PDB entry 4YCZ | X-ray diffraction, 4.10 A resolution (low resolution: residue-level contacts below are approximate; hydrogen-bond / salt-bridge calls are withheld) | chains A and C of the 3 polymer chains in the assembly

Chain A:
Name: Fusion Protein of Sec13 and Nup145C
From: Thielavia heterothallica
Reference sequence: chimeric construct of G2QES5, G2QEZ2: residues 5-1223 from G2QES5 (G2QES5_THIHA) positions 1-304 (offset varies); residues 1415-1791 from G2QEZ2 positions 1-377 (UniProt number = residue number - 1414)
Chain sequence (876 residues; row label = number of the first residue in the row; note: 915 numbers in that range are skipped by the numbering (no residue carries them; nothing is unmodelled there)):
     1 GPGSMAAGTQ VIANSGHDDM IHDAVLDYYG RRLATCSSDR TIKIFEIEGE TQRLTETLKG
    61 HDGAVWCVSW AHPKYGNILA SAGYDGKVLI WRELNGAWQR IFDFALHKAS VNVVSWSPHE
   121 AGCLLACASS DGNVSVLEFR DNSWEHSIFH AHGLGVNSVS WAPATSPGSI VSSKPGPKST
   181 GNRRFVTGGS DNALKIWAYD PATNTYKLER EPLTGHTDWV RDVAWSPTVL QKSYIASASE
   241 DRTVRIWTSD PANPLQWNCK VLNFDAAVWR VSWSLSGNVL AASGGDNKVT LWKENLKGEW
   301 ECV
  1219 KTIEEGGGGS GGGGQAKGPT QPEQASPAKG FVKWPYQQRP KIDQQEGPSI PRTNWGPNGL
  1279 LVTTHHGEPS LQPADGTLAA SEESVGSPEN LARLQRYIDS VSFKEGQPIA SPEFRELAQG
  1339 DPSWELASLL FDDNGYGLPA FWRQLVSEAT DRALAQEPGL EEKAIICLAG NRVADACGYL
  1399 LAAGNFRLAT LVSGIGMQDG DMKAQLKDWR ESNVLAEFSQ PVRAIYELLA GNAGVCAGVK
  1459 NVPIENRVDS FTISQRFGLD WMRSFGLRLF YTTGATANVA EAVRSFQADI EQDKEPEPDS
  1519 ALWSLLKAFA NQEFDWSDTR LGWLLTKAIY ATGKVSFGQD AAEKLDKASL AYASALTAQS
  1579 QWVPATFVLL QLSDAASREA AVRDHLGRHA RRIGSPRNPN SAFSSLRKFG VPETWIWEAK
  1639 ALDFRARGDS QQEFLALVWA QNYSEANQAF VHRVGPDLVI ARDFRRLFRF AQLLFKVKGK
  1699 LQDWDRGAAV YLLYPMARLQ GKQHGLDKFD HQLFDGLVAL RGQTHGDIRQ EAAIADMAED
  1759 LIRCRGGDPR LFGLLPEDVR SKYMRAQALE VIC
Disordered / not traced: 1-18, 172-182, 240, 263-265, 1219-1270, 1288-1291, 1324-1327, 1377-1378, 1416-1435, 1449-1473, 1537-1539, 1553-1555, 1611-1613, 1646-1647, 1678-1680, 1699, 1720, 1785-1791
Differences from the reference sequence: expression tag (1-4)

Chain C:
Name: Nup120
From: Thielavia heterothallica
Reference sequence: G2Q2S2 (G2Q2S2_THIHA); residue numbers follow UniProt; this construct covers 952-1241
Chain sequence (313 residues; row label = number of the first residue in the row):
   943 GPGSEFELMQ GGSSTNHETA GLRTEMLSRL FTAATSISHF EEAHSALLSM DDEAMQKSYL
  1003 RRLVEKMCET GQSSELITLP FSGLQTKVDD ILVEKCRATR DVLNGVPYHQ ILYAWRINHN
  1063 DYRGGAAILL DRLQKLRRAG EGDKVIANEH GNEDALDTQV TRQYLLLINA LSCVPPQEAY
  1123 ILEDVLPGDG RGGDDADGDR NGGKAGDDLE ADIDELEKKL DVEGGADAAK GDEMAAEEDA
  1183 ALIEKMKRFS TRNGQNLPAR RLLMLADLRK QYQQELDRIV AIQNNQFGFG AEDDLMDLAG
  1243 GSGHHHHHHH HHH
Disordered / not traced: 943-967, 993-996, 1043-1047, 1083-1096, 1127-1148, 1167-1179, 1197-1200, 1225-1255
Differences from the reference sequence: expression tag (943-951, 1242-1255)

Interface between chain A and chain C:
Pairs across the interface (32):
  Glu-56(A) / Lys-1212(C)
  Asn-95(A) / Leu-1204(C)
  Gly-96(A) / Lys-1212(C)
  Ala-97(A) / Ala-1208(C)
  Ala-97(A) / Asp-1209(C)
  Ala-97(A) / Lys-1212(C)
  Trp-98(A) / Ala-1208(C)
  Leu-1653(A) / Leu-1151(C)
  Leu-1653(A) / Ile-1155(C)
  Trp-1657(A) / Leu-1158(C)
  Pro-1674(A) / Leu-1204(C)
  Val-1677(A) / Arg-1202(C)
  Phe-1686(A) / Met-1188(C)
  Phe-1686(A) / Ser-1192(C)
  Arg-1687(A) / Glu-1152(C)
  Gln-1690(A) / Glu-1159(C)
  Gln-1690(A) / Ser-1192(C)
  Leu-1691(A) / Ile-1155(C)
  Leu-1691(A) / Glu-1159(C)
  Lys-1694(A) / Asp-1163(C)
  Val-1695(A) / Leu-1162(C)
  Leu-1710(A) / Met-1188(C)
  Met-1714(A) / Phe-1191(C)
  Ile-1746(A) / Gln-1119(C)
  Ile-1746(A) / Met-1206(C)
  Ala-1750(A) / Tyr-1122(C)
  Asp-1754(A) / Tyr-1122(C)
  Phe-1770(A) / Gln-1119(C)
  Val-1777(A) / Tyr-1064(C)
  Arg-1778(A) / Tyr-1064(C)
  Lys-1780(A) / Ser-1024(C)
  Tyr-1781(A) / Gly-1025(C)
Other interface residues (no listed pair), chain A (29 interface residues in all): Gln-99, Phe-1688, Leu-1773, Pro-1774
Other interface residues (no listed pair), chain C (25 interface residues in all): Thr-1028, Arg-1065, Leu-1124, Leu-1207

Overview:
29 residues of chain A and 25 residues of chain C are in contact.
Chain A is Fusion Protein of Sec13 and Nup145C and chain C is Nup120, both from Thielavia heterothallica; the
structure, Y-complex hub (NUP85-NUP120-NUP145C-SEC13 complex) from M. thermophila (a.k.a. T. heterothallica),
was determined by X-ray diffraction.
